PDB entry 7Z47 | electron microscopy, 3.80 A resolution | chains E and F of the 9 polymer chains in the assembly

# Chain E (and F)
Protein: Putative tail fiber
Organism: Escherichia phage vB_EcoP_SU10
Notes: chain F of this document is another copy of the same molecule, construct and numbering; everything in this record applies to it too
UniProtKB: A0A0B4N0B9 (A0A0B4N0B9_9CAUD); residue numbers follow UniProt; this construct covers 1-786
Sequence (786 residues; each row starts with the number of its first residue):
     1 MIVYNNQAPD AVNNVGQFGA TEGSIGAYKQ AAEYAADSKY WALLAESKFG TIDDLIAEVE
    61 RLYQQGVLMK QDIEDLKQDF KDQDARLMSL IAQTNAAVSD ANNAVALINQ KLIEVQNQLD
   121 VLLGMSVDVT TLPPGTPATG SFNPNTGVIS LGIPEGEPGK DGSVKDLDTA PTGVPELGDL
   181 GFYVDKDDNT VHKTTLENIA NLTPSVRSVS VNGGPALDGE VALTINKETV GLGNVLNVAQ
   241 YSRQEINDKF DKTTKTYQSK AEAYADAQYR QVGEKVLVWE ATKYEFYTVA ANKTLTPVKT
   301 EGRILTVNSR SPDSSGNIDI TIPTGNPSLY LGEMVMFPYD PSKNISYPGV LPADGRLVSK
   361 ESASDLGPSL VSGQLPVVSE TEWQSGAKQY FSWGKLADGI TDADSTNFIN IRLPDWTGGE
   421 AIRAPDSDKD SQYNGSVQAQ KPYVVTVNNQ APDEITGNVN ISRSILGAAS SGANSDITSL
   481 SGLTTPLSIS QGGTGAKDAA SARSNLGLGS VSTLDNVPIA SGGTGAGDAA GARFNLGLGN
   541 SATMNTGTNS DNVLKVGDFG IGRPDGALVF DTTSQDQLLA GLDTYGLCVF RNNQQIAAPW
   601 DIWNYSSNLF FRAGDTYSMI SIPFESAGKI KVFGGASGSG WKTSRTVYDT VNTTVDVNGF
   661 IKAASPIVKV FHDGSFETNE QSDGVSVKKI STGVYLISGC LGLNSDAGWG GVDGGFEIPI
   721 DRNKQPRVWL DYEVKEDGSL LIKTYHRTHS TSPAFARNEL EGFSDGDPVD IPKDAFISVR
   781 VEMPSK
Disordered / not traced: 1-11, 92-786 (chain F: 1-23, 92-786)

# How chain E and chain F interact
Pairs across the interface (18):
  Gln30(E) with Tyr28(F)
  Ala31(E) with Tyr34(F), hydrophobic
  Ala32(E) with Tyr34(F), hydrophobic
  Ala35(E) with Tyr34(F); Ser38(F)
  Ser38(E) with Ser38(F), hydrogen bond (side chain-backbone); Trp41(F)
  Lys39(E) with Trp41(F)
  Ala42(E) with Trp41(F), hydrophobic
  Glu46(E) with Lys48(F)
  Phe49(E) with Lys48(F); Phe49(F), hydrophobic; Ile52(F), hydrophobic
  Asp53(E) with Leu55(F)
  Ile56(E) with Leu55(F), hydrophobic
  Glu60(E) with Glu58(F)
  Glu74(E) with Met69(F)
  Gln78(E) with Leu76(F)
Interface residues without a listed pair, chain E (15 interface residues in all): Tyr34
Interface residues without a listed pair, chain F (13 interface residues in all): Ala31, Thr51

# Summary
The interface between chain E and chain F involves 15 residues on one side and 13 on the other, with 1
hydrogen bond. Its one hydrogen-bonded contact is Ser38(E)-Ser38(F).
Chain E and chain F are both Putative tail fiber (Escherichia phage vB_EcoP_SU10); the structure, Tail of
bacteriophage SU10, was determined by electron microscopy, deposited together with 7Z4A and 7Z4F.
